6DSV - chains A and T of the 3 polymer chains in the assembly; structure by X-ray diffraction, 1.99 A resolution.

Chain A:
Protein: DNA polymerase I
From: Geobacillus stearothermophilus
Notes: EC 2.7.7.7
UniProtKB: E1C9K5 (E1C9K5_GEOSE); residues 297-876 here correspond to UniProt positions 1-580 (UniProt number = residue number - 296)
Amino-acid sequence (580 residues; row label = number of the first residue in the row):
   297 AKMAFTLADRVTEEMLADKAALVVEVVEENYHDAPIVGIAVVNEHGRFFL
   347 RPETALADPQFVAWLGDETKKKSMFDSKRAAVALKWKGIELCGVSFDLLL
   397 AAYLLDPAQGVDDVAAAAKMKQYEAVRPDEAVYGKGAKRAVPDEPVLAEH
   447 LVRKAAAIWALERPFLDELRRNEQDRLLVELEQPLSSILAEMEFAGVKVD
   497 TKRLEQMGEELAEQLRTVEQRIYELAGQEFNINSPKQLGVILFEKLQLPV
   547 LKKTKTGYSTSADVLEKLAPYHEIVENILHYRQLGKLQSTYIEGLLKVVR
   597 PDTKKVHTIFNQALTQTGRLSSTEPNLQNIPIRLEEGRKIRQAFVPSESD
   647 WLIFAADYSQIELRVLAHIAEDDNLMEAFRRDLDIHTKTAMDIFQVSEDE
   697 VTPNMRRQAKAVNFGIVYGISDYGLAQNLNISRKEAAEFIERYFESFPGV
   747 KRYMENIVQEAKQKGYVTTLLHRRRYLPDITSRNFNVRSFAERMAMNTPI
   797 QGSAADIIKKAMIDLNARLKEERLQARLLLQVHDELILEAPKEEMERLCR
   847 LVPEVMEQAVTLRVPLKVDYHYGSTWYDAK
Disordered / not traced: 297-299
Sequence notes: conflict Thr550 (Ser254 in E1C9K5)
Metal / ion sites: Mg2+ near Asp830 (its only coordinating residue here)
What the authors report for this chain:
  - binding site for the 11-nt DNA strand: Tyr714

Chain T:
Molecule: 12-nt DNA strand
Sequence (12 nucleotides; numbered 4 to 15; the number before each row is that of its first residue):
     4 TACGTGATCGCA

How chain A and chain T interact:
Pairs across the interface (29):
  Asn527(A) with DT11(T), hydrogen bond to the phosphate
  Asn529(A) with DA10(T), phosphate contact; DT11(T), sugar contact
  Ser530(A) with DT11(T), phosphate contact; DC12(T), hydrogen bond to the phosphate
  Lys532(A) with DG13(T), salt bridge to the phosphate
  Gln533(A) with DC12(T), phosphate contact
  Lys582(A) with DG7(T), base contact
  Ser585(A) with DG9(T), phosphate contact
  Thr586(A) with DG9(T), hydrogen bond to the sugar
  Leu610(A) with DC6(T), sugar contact; DG7(T), phosphate contact
  Ser617(A) with DC6(T), phosphate contact; DG7(T), hydrogen bond to the phosphate
  Ser618(A) with DG7(T), sugar contact
  Thr619(A) with DG7(T), phosphate contact; DT8(T), phosphate contact
  Glu620(A) with DT8(T), hydrogen bond to the phosphate
  Asn622(A) with DG7(T), hydrogen bond to the sugar; DT8(T), phosphate contact
  Phe710(A) with DT4(T), base contact
  Tyr714(A) with DT4(T), sugar contact
  Gly715(A) with DT4(T), sugar contact
  Ile716(A) with DT4(T), phosphate contact
  Ser717(A) with DT4(T), hydrogen bond to the phosphate
  Gly720(A) with DT4(T), phosphate contact
  Phe786(A) with DT4(T), phosphate contact; DA5(T), phosphate contact
  Arg789(A) with DT4(T), salt bridge to the phosphate
Other interface residues (no listed pair), chain A (26 interface residues in all): Glu589, Thr611, Pro621, Asn625

Summary:
Chain A and chain T form an interface of 26 and 10 residues respectively; the contacts include 7 hydrogen
bonds and 2 salt bridges. Polar contacts include Thr586(A)-DG9(T), Asn622(A)-DG7(T) and Asn527(A)-DT11(T). The
paper reports a binding site for the 11-nt DNA strand at Tyr714(A).
Chain A is DNA polymerase I (Geobacillus stearothermophilus) and chain T is a 12-nt DNA strand; the structure,
Bst DNA polymerase I post-chemistry (n+2) structure, was determined by X-ray diffraction (same publication as
6DSU, 6DSW, 6DSX and 6DSY).
